Entry 6XOZ (X-ray diffraction, 2.35 A resolution); this record covers chains C and D of the 5 polymer chains in the assembly.

Chain C (and D):
Protein: Pyrroline-5-carboxylate reductase 1, mitochondrial
Source organism: Homo sapiens
Notes: EC 1.5.1.2; chain D of this document is another copy of the same molecule, construct and numbering; everything in this record applies to it too
UniProt: P32322 (P5CR1_HUMAN); residues 1-300 here = UniProt positions 1-300
Amino-acid sequence (322 residues; each row starts with the number of its first residue; numbers below 1 keep their minus sign (Met-21 is residue -21)):
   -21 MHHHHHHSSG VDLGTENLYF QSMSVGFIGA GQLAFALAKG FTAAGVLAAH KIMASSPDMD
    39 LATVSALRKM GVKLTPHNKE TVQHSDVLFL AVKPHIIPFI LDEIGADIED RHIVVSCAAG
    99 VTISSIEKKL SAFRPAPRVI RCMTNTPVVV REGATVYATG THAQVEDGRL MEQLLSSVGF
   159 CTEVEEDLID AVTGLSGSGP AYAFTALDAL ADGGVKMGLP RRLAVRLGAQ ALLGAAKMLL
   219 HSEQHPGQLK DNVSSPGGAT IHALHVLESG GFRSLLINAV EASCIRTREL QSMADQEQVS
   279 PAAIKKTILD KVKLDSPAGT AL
Unresolved in the structure: -21 to -7, 271-300 (chain D: -21 to -3, 271-300)
Construct notes: initiating methionine (-21); expression tag (-20 to 0)
UniProt features mapped onto this chain:
  - binding site (NADP(+)): Ile6 to Leu11, Ser34, Asn56, Ala69 to Pro72, Cys95 to Ala97
  - binding site (NADPH): Ala8, Gln10, Leu11, Ser34, Asp36, Asn56, Val70, Lys71, Ala97, Asn230
  - binding site (L-proline): Glu164, Ala237, Thr238
  - modified residue: Ser2 (N-acetylserine), Ser278 (Phosphoserine)
Ligand contacts:
  - tetrahydrofuran-2-carboxylic acid (TFB), molecule 1: Ala97, Met121, Thr171, Gly175, Ser176
  - tetrahydrofuran-2-carboxylic acid (TFB), molecule 2: Val231, Ser233, Gly236, Ala237, Thr238
Reported in the primary citation:
  - binding site for tetrahydrofuran-2-carboxylic acid: Thr238

Interface between chain C and chain D:
Contacting residue pairs - 176 pairs, chain C then chain D:
  Gln10(C) with Asn230(D)
  Lys71(C) with Ser233(D); Pro234(D)
  Thr124(C) with Met216(D), hydrogen bond; Val231(D)
  Pro125(C) with Gly212(D); Ala213(D); Met216(D)
  Val128(C) with Lys215(D), hydrogen bond (backbone-side chain); Met216(D); His219(D)
  Glu130(C) with Gln208(D), hydrogen bond (backbone-side chain); Leu211(D); Gly212(D); Lys215(D)
  Gly131(C) with Gln208(D), hydrogen bond (backbone-side chain)
  Ala132(C) with Gln208(D)
  Phe158(C) with Arg204(D); Leu205(D), hydrophobic; Gln208(D)
  Val162(C) with Leu201(D), hydrophobic
  Leu166(C) with Gly196(D); Leu197(D)
  Ala169(C) with Met195(D); Leu197(D), hydrophobic
  Val170(C) with Leu197(D), hydrophobic; Leu205(D), hydrophobic
  Leu173(C) with Leu188(D); Ala202(D); Gly206(D)
  Ser174(C) with Leu205(D)
  Ser176(C) with Thr238(D), hydrogen bond
  Pro178(C) with Ala213(D), hydrophobic
  Ala179(C) with Thr238(D)
  Tyr180(C) with Leu188(D), hydrophobic; Ala241(D); Leu245(D), hydrophobic
  Ala181(C) with Leu210(D), hydrophobic; Ala213(D), hydrophobic
  Phe182(C) with Ala213(D); Pro224(D); Leu227(D), hydrophobic; Lys228(D)
  Thr183(C) with Leu242(D); Phe250(D); Arg251(D)
  Ala184(C) with Phe250(D); Leu254(D), hydrophobic
  Leu185(C) with Leu217(D), hydrophobic
  Asp186(C) with His223(D), salt bridge; Arg251(D), salt bridge
  Ala187(C) with Arg251(D); Ile255(D)
  Leu188(C) with Leu173(D); Tyr180(D), hydrophobic; Val258(D), hydrophobic
  Asp190(C) with Ile255(D)
  Gly191(C) with Ile255(D); Val258(D)
  Gly192(C) with Val258(D)
  Lys194(C) with Glu259(D), salt bridge
  Met195(C) with Ala169(D); Glu259(D); Cys262(D), hydrophobic; Arg266(D)
  Gly196(C) with Leu166(D)
  Leu197(C) with Leu166(D); Ala169(D), hydrophobic; Val170(D), hydrophobic; Leu173(D), hydrophobic
  Pro198(C) with Leu166(D)
  Arg199(C) with His223(D)
  Leu201(C) with Val162(D), hydrophobic
  Ala202(C) with Leu173(D)
  Arg204(C) with Phe158(D); Leu218(D)
  Leu205(C) with Ala132(D), hydrophobic; Phe158(D), hydrophobic; Val170(D), hydrophobic; Leu173(D), hydrophobic; Ser174(D)
  Ala207(C) with Ala214(D); Leu218(D), hydrophobic
  Gln208(C) with Glu130(D), hydrogen bond; Gly131(D), hydrogen bond (side chain-backbone); Ala132(D); Phe158(D); Leu218(D)
  Leu210(C) with Ala181(D), hydrophobic; Leu210(D), hydrophobic
  Leu211(C) with Glu130(D); Ala214(D); Lys215(D)
  Gly212(C) with Pro125(D); Glu130(D)
  Ala213(C) with Pro125(D); Pro178(D); Ala181(D), hydrophobic; Phe182(D)
  Ala214(C) with Ala207(D); Leu211(D)
  Lys215(C) with Val128(D), hydrogen bond (side chain-backbone); Glu130(D); Leu211(D)
  Met216(C) with Thr124(D); Pro125(D); Val127(D), hydrophobic; Phe182(D), hydrophobic
  Leu217(C) with Leu185(D), hydrophobic; Val203(D), hydrophobic
  Leu218(C) with Arg204(D); Ala207(D), hydrophobic; Gln208(D); Leu211(D), hydrophobic
  His223(C) with Asp186(D); Arg199(D)
  Pro224(C) with Phe182(D); Asp186(D); Arg199(D)
  Leu227(C) with Phe182(D), hydrophobic
  Lys228(C) with Phe182(D); Thr183(D), hydrogen bond
  Val231(C) with Thr124(D); Ala179(D), hydrophobic
  Gly235(C) with Arg264(D), hydrogen bond (backbone-side chain)
  Gly236(C) with Arg264(D)
  Ala237(C) with Ser261(D); Arg264(D); Thr265(D)
  Thr238(C) with Ser176(D), hydrogen bond; Ala179(D)
  His240(C) with Arg264(D)
  Ala241(C) with Tyr180(D); Ala257(D); Ser261(D)
  Leu242(C) with Ala179(D); Thr183(D)
  Val244(C) with Asn256(D); Ala257(D)
  Leu245(C) with Tyr180(D), hydrophobic; Leu253(D); Ala257(D), hydrophobic
  Gly248(C) with Leu253(D)
  Phe250(C) with Ala184(D); Phe250(D), hydrophobic; Leu253(D), hydrophobic; Leu254(D), hydrophobic
  Arg251(C) with Thr183(D); Asp186(D), salt bridge; Ala187(D)
  Leu253(C) with Leu245(D); Gly248(D); Phe250(D), hydrophobic
  Leu254(C) with Ala184(D), hydrophobic; Phe250(D), hydrophobic
  Ile255(C) with Ala187(D); Asp190(D)
  Asn256(C) with Val244(D)
  Ala257(C) with Ala241(D); Val244(D), hydrophobic; Leu245(D), hydrophobic
  Val258(C) with Leu188(D), hydrophobic; Gly191(D); Gly192(D)
  Glu259(C) with Lys194(D), salt bridge; Met195(D)
  Ala260(C) with Val244(D), hydrophobic
  Ser261(C) with Ala237(D); Ala241(D)
  Cys262(C) with Met195(D), hydrophobic
  Arg264(C) with Gly235(D), hydrogen bond (side chain-backbone); Gly236(D); Ala237(D); His240(D)
  Thr265(C) with Ala237(D)
  Arg266(C) with Met195(D)
Also at the interface, not in a pair above, chain C (93 interface residues in all): Val127, Val134, Thr160, Gly177, Val203, Gly206, Ala209, His219, Asn230, Gly249, Ile263, Leu268
Also at the interface, not in a pair above, chain D (95 interface residues in all): Gln10, Asn123, Val134, Thr160, Gly177, Pro198, Ala209, Gly249, Ala260, Ile263, Leu268

Summary:
93 residues of chain C and 95 residues of chain D are in contact, with 12 hydrogen bonds and 5 salt bridges.
Polar pairs include Asp186(C)-His223(D), Asp186(C)-Arg251(D) and Lys194(C)-Glu259(D). Chain C binds
tetrahydrofuran-2-carboxylic acid. The paper reports a binding site for tetrahydrofuran-2-carboxylic acid at
Thr238(C).
Both chains are Pyrroline-5-carboxylate reductase 1, mitochondrial (Homo sapiens). Entry 6XOZ (Structure of
human PYCR1 complexed with L-tetrahydro-2-furoic acid) was determined by X-ray diffraction (same publication
as 6XP0, 6XP1, 6XP2 and 6XP3).
